2PU4 - chain A; structure by X-ray diffraction, 2.00 A resolution.

[Chain A]
Molecule: Beta-lactamase
From: Escherichia coli
Notes: EC 3.5.2.6
Reference sequence: P00811 (AMPC_ECOLI); residues 4-361 here correspond to UniProt positions 20-377 (UniProt number = residue number + 16)
Chain sequence (358 residues; numbered 4 to 361; the number before each row is that of its first residue):
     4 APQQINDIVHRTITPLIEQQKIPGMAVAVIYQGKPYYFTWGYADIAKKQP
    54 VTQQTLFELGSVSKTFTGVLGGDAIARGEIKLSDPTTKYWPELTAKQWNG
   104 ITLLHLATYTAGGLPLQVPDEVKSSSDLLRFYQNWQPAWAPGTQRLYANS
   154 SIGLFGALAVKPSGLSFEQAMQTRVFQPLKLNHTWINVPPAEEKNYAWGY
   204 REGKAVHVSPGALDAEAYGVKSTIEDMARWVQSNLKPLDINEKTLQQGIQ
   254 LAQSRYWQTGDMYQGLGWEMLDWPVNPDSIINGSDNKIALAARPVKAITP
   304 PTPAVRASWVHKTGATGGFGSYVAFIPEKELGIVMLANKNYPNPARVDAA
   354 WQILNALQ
Swiss-Prot annotation at these positions:
  - active site: Ser64 (Acyl-ester intermediate)
  - binding site (a beta-lactam): Ser64, Gln120, Tyr150, Asn152, Ala318, Asn343
Covalently attached groups: compound OX6 linked to Ser64
Residues lining bound ligands: OX6 (tert-butyl [(1R)-2-methyl-1-(1,3,4-oxadiazol-2-yl)propyl]carbamate): Gly63, Lys67, Gln120, Tyr150, Asn152, Tyr221, Asn289, Leu293, Gly317, Ala318, Thr319, Gly320
Reported in the primary citation:
  - binding site for OX6: Ser64
  - catalytic residues: Ser64, Tyr150 (citing earlier work)

[Summary]
Covalently linked compound OX6: at Ser64. From UniProt: active-site residue Ser64 and 6 beta-lactam-binding
residues. From the paper: catalytic residues Ser64 and Tyr150; a binding site for OX6 at Ser64.
Chain A is Beta-lactamase (Escherichia coli); the structure, AmpC beta-lacamase with bound covalent oxadiazole
inhibitor, was determined by X-ray diffraction together with 2PU2, 2R9W and 2R9X from the same study.
